PDB entry 3BJW | X-ray diffraction, 2.30 A resolution | chains B and C of the 8 polymer chains in the assembly

Chain B (and C):
Name: Phospholipase A2
Organism: Echis carinatus
Notes: EC 3.1.1.4; chain C of this document is another copy of the same molecule, construct and numbering; everything in this record applies to it too
UniProt: P48650 (PA2N_ECHCA); the construct has insertions or renumbered stretches relative to UniProt, so the offset changes along the chain: 1-14 = UniProt 1-14; 16-56 = UniProt 15-55; 67-89 = UniProt 58-80; 91-122 = UniProt 81-112; 1 more segments
Chain sequence (122 residues; each row starts with the number of its first residue; note: 11 numbers in that range are skipped by the numbering (no residue carries them; nothing is unmodelled there)):
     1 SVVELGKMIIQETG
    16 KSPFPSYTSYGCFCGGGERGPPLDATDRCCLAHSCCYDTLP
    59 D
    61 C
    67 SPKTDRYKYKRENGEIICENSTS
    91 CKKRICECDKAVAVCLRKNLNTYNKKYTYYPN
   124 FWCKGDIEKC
Disulfides: Cys27-Cys126, Cys29-Cys45, Cys44-Cys105, Cys50-Cys133, Cys51-Cys98, Cys61-Cys91, Cys84-Cys96
Small-molecule neighbours:
  - suramin (SVR; 8,8'-[carbonylbis[imino-3,1-phenylenecarbonylimino(4-methyl-3,1-phenylene)carbonylimino]]bis-1,3,5-naphthalenetrisulfon ic acid), molecule 1: Val2, Val3, Leu5, Gly6, Lys7, Ile10, Lys16, Ser17, Pro18, Phe19, Pro20, Ser21, Thr23, Lys115
  - suramin (SVR), molecule 2: Val2, Val3, Gln11, Phe19, Thr70, Arg77
  - suramin (SVR), molecule 3: Val3, Lys7, Ile10, Gln11, Glu12, Thr13, Gly14, Arg107, Leu110, Asn111
  - suramin (SVR), molecule 4: Lys116, Pro121, Asn122, Phe124, Trp125
Curated features (UniProtKB/Swiss-Prot):
  - region: Lys115 to Asn122, Phe124 to Gly128 (Important for membrane-damaging activities in eukaryotes and bacteria)
What the authors report for this chain:
  - binding site for suramin: Asn114, Lys115, Lys116, Phe124, Trp125

Interface between chain B and chain C:
Contacting residue pairs (11):
  Asn114(B) with Gly14(C), hydrogen bond (side chain-backbone)
  Lys116(B) with Ile10(C); Gly14(C); Lys16(C); Ser17(C)
  Tyr117(B) with Ile10(C), hydrogen bond (side chain-backbone); Gln11(C), hydrogen bond (side chain-backbone); Gly14(C)
  Tyr120(B) with Gln11(C), hydrogen bond
  Trp125(B) with Lys7(C); Ile10(C), hydrophobic
Other interface residues (no listed pair), chain B (7 interface residues in all): Pro36, Leu38
Other interface residues (no listed pair), chain C (7 interface residues in all): Arg77

Summary:
Chain B and chain C each contribute 7 residues to their interface, with 4 hydrogen bonds. Among the polar
pairs are Asn114(B)-Gly14(C), Tyr117(B)-Ile10(C) and Tyr117(B)-Gln11(C). Bound to chain B: 4 copies of
suramin. From the paper: a binding site for suramin at Asn114(B), Lys115(B) and Lys116(B) among others.
Chain B and chain C are both Phospholipase A2 (Echis carinatus); the structure, Crystal Structure of
ecarpholin S complexed with suramin, was determined by X-ray diffraction, deposited together with 2QHD and
2QHE.
